Entry 7LIV (electron microscopy, 3.60 A resolution); this record covers chains C and E of the 12 polymer chains in the assembly.

== Chain C ==
Name: Major capsid protein
Organism: Human cytomegalovirus (strain AD169)
UniProtKB: P16729 (MCP_HCMVA); residue numbers follow UniProt; this construct covers 1-1370
Sequence (1370 residues; numbered 1 to 1370; the number before each row is that of its first residue):
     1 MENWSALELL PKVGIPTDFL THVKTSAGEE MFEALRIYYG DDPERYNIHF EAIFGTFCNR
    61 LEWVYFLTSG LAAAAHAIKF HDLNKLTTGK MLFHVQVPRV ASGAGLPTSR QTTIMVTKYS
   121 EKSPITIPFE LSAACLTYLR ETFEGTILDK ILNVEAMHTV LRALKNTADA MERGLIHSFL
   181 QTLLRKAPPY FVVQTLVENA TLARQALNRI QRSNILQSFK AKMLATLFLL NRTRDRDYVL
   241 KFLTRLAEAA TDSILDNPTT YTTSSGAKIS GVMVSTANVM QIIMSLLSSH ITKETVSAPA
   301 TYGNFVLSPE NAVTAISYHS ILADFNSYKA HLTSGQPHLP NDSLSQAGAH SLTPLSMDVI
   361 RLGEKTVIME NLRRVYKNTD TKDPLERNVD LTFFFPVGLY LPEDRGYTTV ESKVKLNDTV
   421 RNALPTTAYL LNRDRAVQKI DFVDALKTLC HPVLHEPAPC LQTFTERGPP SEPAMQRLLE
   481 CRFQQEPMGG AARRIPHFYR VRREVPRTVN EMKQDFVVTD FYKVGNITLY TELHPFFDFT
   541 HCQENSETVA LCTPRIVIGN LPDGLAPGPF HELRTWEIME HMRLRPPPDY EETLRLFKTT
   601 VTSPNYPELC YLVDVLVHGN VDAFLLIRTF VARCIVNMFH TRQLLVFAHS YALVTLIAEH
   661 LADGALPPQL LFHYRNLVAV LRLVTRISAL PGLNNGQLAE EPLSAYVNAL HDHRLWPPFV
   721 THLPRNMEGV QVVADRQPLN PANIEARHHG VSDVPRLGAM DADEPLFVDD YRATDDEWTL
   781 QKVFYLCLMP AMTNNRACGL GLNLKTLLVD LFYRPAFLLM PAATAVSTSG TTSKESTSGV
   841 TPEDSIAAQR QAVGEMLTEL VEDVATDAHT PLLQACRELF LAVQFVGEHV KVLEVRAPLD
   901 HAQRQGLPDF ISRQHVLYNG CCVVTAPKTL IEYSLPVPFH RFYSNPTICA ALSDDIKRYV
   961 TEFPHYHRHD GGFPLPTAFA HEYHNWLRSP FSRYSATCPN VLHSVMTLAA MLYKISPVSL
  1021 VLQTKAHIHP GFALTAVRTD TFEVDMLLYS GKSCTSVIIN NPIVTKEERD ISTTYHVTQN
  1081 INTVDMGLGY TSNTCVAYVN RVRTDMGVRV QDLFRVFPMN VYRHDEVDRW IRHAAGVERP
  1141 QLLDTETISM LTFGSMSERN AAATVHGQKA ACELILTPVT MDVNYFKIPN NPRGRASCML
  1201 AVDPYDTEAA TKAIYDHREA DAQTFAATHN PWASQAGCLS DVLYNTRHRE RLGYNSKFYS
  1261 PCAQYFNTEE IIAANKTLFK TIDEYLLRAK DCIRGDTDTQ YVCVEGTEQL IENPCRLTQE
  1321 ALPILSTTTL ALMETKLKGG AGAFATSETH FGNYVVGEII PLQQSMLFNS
Unresolved in the structure: 823-844
Cystine bridges: C1292-C1303

== Chain E ==
Name: Small capsomere-interacting protein
Organism: Human cytomegalovirus (strain AD169)
UniProtKB: Q7M6N6 (SCP_HCMVA); residue numbers follow UniProt; this construct covers 1-75
Sequence (75 residues; numbered 1 to 75; the number before each row is that of its first residue):
     1 MSNTAPGPTV ANKRDEKHRH VVNVVLELPT EISEATHPVL ATMLSKYTRM SSLFNDKCAF
    61 KLDLLRMVAV SRTRR
Unresolved in the structure: 1-12

== How chain C and chain E interact ==
Residue-residue contacts (47; chain C residue first):
  L625(C) with R75(E)
  R628(C) with R75(E)
  G750(C) with R66(E); V70(E)
  V751(C) with R66(E), hydrogen bond (backbone-side chain)
  S752(C) with M43(E); K46(E), hydrogen bond; D63(E); M67(E)
  D753(C) with D63(E), hydrogen bond (backbone-side chain); R66(E)
  V754(C) with M50(E), hydrophobic; F60(E), hydrophobic; D63(E)
  P755(C) with L53(E), hydrophobic
  R756(C) with R66(E)
  L757(C) with A59(E); D63(E)
  G758(C) with D56(E); A59(E)
  K805(C) with D56(E), salt bridge
  L808(C) with L62(E), hydrophobic; L65(E)
  V809(C) with C58(E); L62(E), hydrophobic
  F812(C) with L65(E), hydrophobic
  Y813(C) with L26(E), hydrogen bond (side chain-backbone); L28(E); K61(E); L65(E)
  F817(C) with V68(E)
  L818(C) with L28(E), hydrophobic; L65(E), hydrophobic
  L819(C) with I32(E), hydrophobic
  M820(C) with R72(E), hydrogen bond (backbone-side chain)
  P821(C) with R72(E)
  A822(C) with R72(E); R74(E), hydrogen bond (backbone-side chain)
  F880(C) with L65(E); V68(E), hydrophobic; A69(E)
  V883(C) with L62(E), hydrophobic; R66(E)
  Q884(C) with R66(E), hydrogen bond (backbone-side chain); A69(E); V70(E); T73(E)
Interface residues without a listed pair, chain C (30 interface residues in all): L626, H748, H749, L804, L881
Interface residues without a listed pair, chain E (27 interface residues in all): H37, Y47, L64

== In short ==
Chain C and chain E form an interface of 30 and 27 residues respectively, with 7 hydrogen bonds and 1 salt
bridge. Polar pairs include K805(C)-D56(E), V751(C)-R66(E) and S752(C)-K46(E).
Here chain C is Major capsid protein and chain E is Small capsomere-interacting protein, both from Human
cytomegalovirus (strain AD169). Entry 7LIV (Structure of human transfer RNA visualized in the cytomegalovirus,
a DNA virus) was determined by electron microscopy, deposited together with 7LJ3.
